6W6V - chains E and I of the 11 polymer chains in the assembly; structure by electron microscopy, 3.00 A resolution.

[Chain E]
Name: Ribonuclease P/MRP protein subunit POP5
From: Saccharomyces cerevisiae S288C
Notes: EC 3.1.26.5
UniProt: P28005 (POP5_YEAST); numbering as in UniProt (aligned over 1-173)
Chain sequence (173 residues; row label = number of the first residue in the row):
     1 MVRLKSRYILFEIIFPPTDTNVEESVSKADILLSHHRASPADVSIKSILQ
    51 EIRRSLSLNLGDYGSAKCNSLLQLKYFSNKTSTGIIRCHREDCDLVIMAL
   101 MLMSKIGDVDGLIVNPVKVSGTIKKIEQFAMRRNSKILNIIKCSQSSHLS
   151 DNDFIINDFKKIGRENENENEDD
Disordered / not traced: 1, 171-173

[Chain I]
Name: Ribonuclease P/MRP protein subunit RPP1
From: Saccharomyces cerevisiae S288C
Notes: EC 3.1.26.5
UniProt: P38786 (RPP1_YEAST); numbering as in UniProt (aligned over 1-293)
Chain sequence (293 residues; row label = number of the first residue in the row):
     1 MLVDLNVPWPQNSYADKVTSQAVNNLIKTLSTLHMLGYTHIAINFTVNHS
    51 EKFPNDVKLLNPIDIKRRFGELMDRTGLKLYSRITLIIDDPSKGQSLSKI
   101 SQAFDIVAALPISEKGLTLSTTNLDIDLLTFQYGSRLPTFLKHKSICSCV
   151 NRGVKLEIVYGYALRDVQARRQFVSNVRSVIRSSRSRGIVIGSGAMSPLE
   201 CRNILGVTSLIKNLGLPSDRCSKAMGDLASLVLLNGRLRNKSHKQTIVTG
   251 GGSGNGDDVVNDVQGIDDVQTIKVVKRSMDAEQLGHASKRHKP
Disordered / not traced: 244-293

[Interface between chain E and chain I]
Contacting residue pairs - 39 pairs, chain E then chain I:
  Ile-14(E) with Leu-36(I), hydrophobic
  Pro-16(E) with Leu-199(I), hydrophobic
  Thr-18(E) with Pro-198(I); Leu-199(I)
  Asp-19(E) with Lys-28(I), hydrogen bond (backbone-side chain)
  Thr-20(E) with Gln-21(I); Asn-24(I); Lys-28(I)
  Asn-21(E) with Asn-24(I)
  Val-22(E) with Lys-28(I)
  Val-26(E) with Glu-71(I); Leu-72(I), hydrophobic; Arg-75(I)
  Ser-27(E) with Arg-75(I)
  Lys-28(E) with Arg-75(I)
  Ile-31(E) with Met-35(I)
  Leu-32(E) with Met-35(I)
  His-35(E) with Thr-32(I), hydrogen bond; Met-35(I)
  Asn-59(E) with Arg-170(I), hydrogen bond
  Asp-94(E) with Ser-209(I); Lys-212(I), salt bridge
  Ile-97(E) with Leu-205(I); Gly-206(I); Ser-209(I)
  Met-98(E) with Gly-206(I); Ser-209(I); Leu-210(I); Asn-213(I)
  Met-101(E) with Arg-202(I); Gly-206(I); Val-207(I)
  Ile-113(E) with Leu-199(I); Cys-201(I)
  Asn-115(E) with Leu-36(I); Asn-203(I), hydrogen bond
  Pro-116(E) with Asn-203(I); Leu-205(I)
  Val-117(E) with Leu-205(I)
Also at the interface, not in a pair above, chain E (26 interface residues in all): Glu-23, His-36, Leu-102, Lys-118
Also at the interface, not in a pair above, chain I (28 interface residues in all): Ser-31, His-34, Thr-76, Ala-163, Leu-164, Ser-197

[In short]
26 residues of chain E and 28 residues of chain I are in contact; the contacts include 4 hydrogen bonds and 1
salt bridge. Polar pairs include Asp-94(E)/Lys-212(I), Asp-19(E)/Lys-28(I) and His-35(E)/Thr-32(I).
Here chain E is Ribonuclease P/MRP protein subunit POP5 and chain I is Ribonuclease P/MRP protein subunit
RPP1, both from Saccharomyces cerevisiae S288C. Entry 6W6V (Structure of yeast RNase MRP holoenzyme) was
determined by electron microscopy.
